PDB entry 5EAY | X-ray diffraction, 1.55 A resolution | chains A and F of the 8 polymer chains in the assembly

== Chain A ==
Name: Replication protein A 70 kDa DNA-binding subunit
Source organism: Homo sapiens
UniProtKB: P27694 (RFA1_HUMAN); numbering as in UniProt (aligned over 3-120)
Amino-acid sequence (118 residues; numbered 3 to 120; the number before each row is that of its first residue):
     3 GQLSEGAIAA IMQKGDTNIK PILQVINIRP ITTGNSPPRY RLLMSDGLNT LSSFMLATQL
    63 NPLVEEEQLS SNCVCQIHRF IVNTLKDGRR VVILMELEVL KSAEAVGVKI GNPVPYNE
Not modelled in the structure: 35-37
UniProt features mapped onto this chain:
  - cross-link (Glycyl lysine isopeptide (Lys-Gly)): Lys22 (interchain with G-Cter in ubiquitin), Lys88 (interchain with G-Cter in ubiquitin)
  - mutagenesis: Arg41 (R41E: Loss of HELB-binding; when associated with E-43), Arg43 (R43E: Loss of HELB-binding; when associated with E-41)

== Chain F ==
Name: DNA replication ATP-dependent helicase/nuclease DNA2
UniProtKB: P51530 (DNA2_HUMAN); residue numbers follow UniProt; this construct covers 5-17
Amino-acid sequence (13 residues; each row starts with the number of its first residue):
     5 NELELLMEKS FWE
Not modelled in the structure: 5

== Chain A / chain F interface ==
Contacting residue pairs (10; chain A residue first):
  Pro64(A) with Trp16(F)
  Leu65(A) with Trp16(F), hydrophobic
  Glu68(A) with Phe15(F); Trp16(F)
  Glu69(A) with Ser14(F), hydrogen bond (backbone-side chain)
  Gln70(A) with Ser14(F); Trp16(F)
  Glu106(A) with Glu12(F); Lys13(F); Ser14(F)
Other interface residues (no listed pair), chain A (7 interface residues in all): Ser104
Other interface residues (no listed pair), chain F (6 interface residues in all): Met11

== Summary ==
Chain A and chain F form an interface of 7 and 6 residues respectively, with 1 hydrogen bond. Its one
hydrogen-bonded contact is Glu69(A)-Ser14(F). Curated annotation (UniProt) lists 2 mutagenesis sites on chain
A.
Here chain A is Replication protein A 70 kDa DNA-binding subunit (Homo sapiens) and chain F is DNA replication
ATP-dependent helicase/nuclease DNA2. Entry 5EAY (Crystal structure of a Dna2 peptide in complex with Rpa 70N)
was determined by X-ray diffraction (same publication as 5EAN, 5EAW and 5EAX).
